Entry 1QGC (electron microscopy, 30.00 A resolution (very low resolution: no residue pairs are listed; an interface is given only as per-side residue counts)); this record covers chains 1 and 3 of the 6 polymer chains in the assembly.

== Chain 1 ==
Molecule: Protein (virus capsid protein VP1)
Organism: Foot-and-mouth disease virus - type C
UniProt: Q9QCE2 (Q9QCE2_9PICO); the author numbering skips numbers that UniProt does not, so the offset changes along the chain: 1-132 = UniProt 724-855; 137-211 = UniProt 856-930
Chain sequence (207 residues; each row starts with the number of its first residue; note: 4 numbers in that range are skipped by the numbering (no residue carries them; nothing is unmodelled there)):
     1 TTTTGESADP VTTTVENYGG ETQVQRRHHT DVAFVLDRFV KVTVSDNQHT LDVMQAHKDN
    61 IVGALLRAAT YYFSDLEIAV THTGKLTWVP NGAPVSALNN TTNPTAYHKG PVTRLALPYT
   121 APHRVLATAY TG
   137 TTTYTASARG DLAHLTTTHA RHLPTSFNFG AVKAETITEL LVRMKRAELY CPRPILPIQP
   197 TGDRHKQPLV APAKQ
Disordered / not traced: 137-160

== Chain 3 ==
Molecule: Protein (virus capsid protein VP3)
Organism: Foot-and-mouth disease virus - type C
UniProt: P15072 (POLG_FMDVT); the author numbering skips numbers that UniProt does not, so the offset changes along the chain: 1-59 = UniProt 505-563; 61-220 = UniProt 564-723
Chain sequence (219 residues; numbered 1 to 220; 1 number in that range is skipped by the numbering (no residue carries it; nothing is unmodelled there); the number before each row is that of its first residue):
     1 GIFPVACSDG YGNMVTTDPK TADPAYGKVY NPPRTALPGR FTNYLDVAEA CPTFLMFEN
    61 VPYVSTRTDG QRLLAKFDVS LAAKHMSNTY LAGLAQYYTQ YTGTINLHFM FTGPTDAKAR
   121 YMVAYVPPGM DAPDNPEEAA HCIHAEWDTG LNSKFTFSIP YISAADYTYT ASHEAETTCV
   181 QGWVCVYQIT HGKADADALV VSASAGKDFE LRLPVDARQQ
Sequence notes: conflict Thr168 (Ala671 in P15072)
Swiss-Prot annotation at these positions:
  - site: Gln220 (Cleavage)

== Chain 1 / chain 3 interface ==
At this resolution (30 A) residue pairs are not listed: 26 residues of chain 1 and 26 of chain 3 lie at the interface.

== Overview ==
The chain 1/chain 3 interface involves 26 residues from each chain.
Here chain 1 is Protein (virus capsid protein VP1) and chain 3 is Protein (virus capsid protein VP3), both
from Foot-and-mouth disease virus - type C. Entry 1QGC (Structure of the complex of a fab fragment of a
neutralizing antibody with foot and mouth ...) was determined by electron microscopy.
